Entry 8OLC (electron microscopy, 3.48 A resolution); this record covers chains J and K of the 28 polymer chains in the assembly.

== Chain J (and K) ==
Molecule: Intermediate capsid protein VP6
Notes: chain K of this document is another copy of the same molecule, construct and numbering; everything in this record applies to it too
UniProt: A2T3S6 (A2T3S6_9VIRU); residues 1-397 here = UniProt positions 1-397
Sequence (397 residues; numbered 1 to 397; the number before each row is that of its first residue):
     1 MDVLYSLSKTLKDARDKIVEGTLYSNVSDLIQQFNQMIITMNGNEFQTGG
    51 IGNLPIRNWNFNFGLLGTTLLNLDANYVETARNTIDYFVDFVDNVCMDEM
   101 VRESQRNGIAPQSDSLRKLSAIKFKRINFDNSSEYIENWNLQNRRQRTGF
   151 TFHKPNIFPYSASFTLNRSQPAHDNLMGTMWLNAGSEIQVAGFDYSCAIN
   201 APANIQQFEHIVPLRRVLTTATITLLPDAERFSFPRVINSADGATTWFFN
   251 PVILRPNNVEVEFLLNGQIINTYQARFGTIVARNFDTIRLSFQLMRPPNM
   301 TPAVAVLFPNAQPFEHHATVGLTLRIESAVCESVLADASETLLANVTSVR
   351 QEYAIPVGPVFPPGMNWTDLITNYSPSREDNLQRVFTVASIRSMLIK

== Interface between chain J and chain K ==
Residue-residue contacts (65):
  Q32(J) - L23(K)
  Q33(J) - N26(K)  hydrogen bond
  K125(J) - E20(K)
  K125(J) - G21(K)
  R126(J) - G21(K)
  R126(J) - N72(K)
  N128(J) - V19(K)
  N128(J) - E20(K)  hydrogen bond (side chain-backbone)
  N128(J) - T22(K)  hydrogen bond (backbone-side chain)
  F129(J) - V19(K)
  F129(J) - N26(K)
  D130(J) - D16(K)
  D130(J) - K17(K)
  N131(J) - D16(K)  hydrogen bond (backbone-backbone)
  N131(J) - V19(K)
  E137(J) - R15(K)  salt bridge
  E137(J) - D16(K)
  L141(J) - R15(K)
  R144(J) - R82(K)
  R147(J) - K397(K)  hydrogen bond (side chain-backbone)
  H153(J) - H153(K)
  H153(J) - A338(K)  hydrogen bond (side chain-backbone)
  H153(J) - S339(K)
  T220(J) - A344(K)
  T220(J) - S348(K)
  T222(J) - A344(K)
  L226(J) - Y160(K)  hydrophobic
  P227(J) - Y160(K)
  P227(J) - R231(K)
  D228(J) - R231(K)  salt bridge
  D228(J) - R236(K)  salt bridge
  E230(J) - R231(K)  salt bridge
  S233(J) - F234(K)
  V252(J) - P235(K)
  I253(J) - F234(K)  hydrophobic
  I253(J) - P235(K)  hydrogen bond (backbone-backbone)
  I253(J) - R236(K)
  I253(J) - V237(K)  hydrogen bond (backbone-backbone)
  L254(J) - V237(K)  hydrophobic
  N271(J) - Q351(K)  hydrogen bond
  Y273(J) - Q351(K)
  R276(J) - G364(K)
  R276(J) - N366(K)  hydrogen bond
  F277(J) - Y160(K)  hydrophobic
  T279(J) - W367(K)
  V281(J) - T347(K)
  V281(J) - Q351(K)
  R283(J) - S348(K)
  R283(J) - Q351(K)
  R283(J) - E352(K)
  P297(J) - T246(K)
  N299(J) - A244(K)  hydrogen bond (side chain-backbone)
  N299(J) - T246(K)
  M300(J) - T246(K)
  T301(J) - T245(K)
  T301(J) - T246(K)  hydrogen bond (side chain-backbone)
  T301(J) - W247(K)
  V304(J) - T246(K)
  V304(J) - W247(K)  hydrophobic
  V304(J) - F248(K)
  L307(J) - F248(K)  hydrophobic
  E327(J) - A338(K)
  S328(J) - A338(K)
  S328(J) - S339(K)
  S328(J) - T341(K)
Interface residues without a listed pair, chain J (48 interface residues in all): D29, S132, Q146, G149, T151, A221, P251, R255, G278, A303
Interface residues without a listed pair, chain K (49 interface residues in all): K12, S25, D86, K154, P171, A172, H173, A184, Q189, N239, E340, N345, M365, T368

== In short ==
48 residues of chain J and 49 residues of chain K are in contact, with 12 hydrogen bonds and 4 salt bridges.
Polar pairs include E137(J)-R15(K), D228(J)-R231(K) and D228(J)-R236(K).
Both chains are Intermediate capsid protein VP6. Entry 8OLC (SA11 Rotavirus Trypsinized Triple Layered
Particle) was determined by electron microscopy, deposited together with 8OLB, 8OLE and 8QTZ.
